7W40 - chains A and B of the 6 polymer chains in the assembly; structure by electron microscopy, 3.00 A resolution.

# Chain A
Name: Maltodextrin-binding protein, Gastrin-releasing peptide receptor
From: Escherichia coli
UniProtKB: chimeric construct of A0A6D0N546, P30550: residues -342 to 23 from A0A6D0N546 (A0A6D0N546_ECOLX) positions 27-392 (UniProt number = residue number + 369); residues 24-341 from P30550 positions 24-341 (same numbers)
Chain sequence (897 residues; numbered -383 to 513; the number before each row is that of its first residue; numbers below 1 keep their minus sign (Met-383 is residue -383)):
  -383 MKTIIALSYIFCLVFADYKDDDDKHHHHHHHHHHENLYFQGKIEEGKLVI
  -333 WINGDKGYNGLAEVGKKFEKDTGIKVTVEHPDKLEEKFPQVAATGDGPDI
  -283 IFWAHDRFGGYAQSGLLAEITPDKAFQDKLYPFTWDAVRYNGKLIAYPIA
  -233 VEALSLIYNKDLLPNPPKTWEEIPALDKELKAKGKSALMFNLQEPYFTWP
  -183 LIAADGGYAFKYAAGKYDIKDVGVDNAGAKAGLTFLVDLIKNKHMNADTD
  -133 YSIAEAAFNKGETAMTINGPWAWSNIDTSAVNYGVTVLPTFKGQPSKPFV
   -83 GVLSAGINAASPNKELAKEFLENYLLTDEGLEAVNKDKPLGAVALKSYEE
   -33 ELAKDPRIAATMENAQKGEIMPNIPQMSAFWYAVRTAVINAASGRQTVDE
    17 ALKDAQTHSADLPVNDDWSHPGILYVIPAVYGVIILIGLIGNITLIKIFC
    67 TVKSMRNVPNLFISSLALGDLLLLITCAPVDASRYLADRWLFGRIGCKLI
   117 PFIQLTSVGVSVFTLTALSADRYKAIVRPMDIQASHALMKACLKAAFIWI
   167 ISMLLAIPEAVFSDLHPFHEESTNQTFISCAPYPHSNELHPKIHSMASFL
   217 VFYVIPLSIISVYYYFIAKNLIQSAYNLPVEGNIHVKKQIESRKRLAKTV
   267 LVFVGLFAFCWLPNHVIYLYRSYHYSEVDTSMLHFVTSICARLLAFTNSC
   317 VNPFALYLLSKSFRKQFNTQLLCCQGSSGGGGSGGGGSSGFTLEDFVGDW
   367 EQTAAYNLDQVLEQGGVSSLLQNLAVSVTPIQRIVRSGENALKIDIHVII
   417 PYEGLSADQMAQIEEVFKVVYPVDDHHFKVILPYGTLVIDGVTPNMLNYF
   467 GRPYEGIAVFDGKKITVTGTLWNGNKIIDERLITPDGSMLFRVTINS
Disordered / not traced: -383 to 36, 338-513
Differences from the reference sequence: initiating methionine (-383); expression tag (-382 to -343, 342-513); engineered mutation Ala-171 (Glu198 in A0A6D0N546), Ala-170 (Asn199 in A0A6D0N546), Ala-104 (Lys265 in A0A6D0N546), Ala157 (Ile in P30550)
Disulfides: Cys113-Cys196
UniProt features mapped onto this chain:
  - lipidation: Cys339 (S-palmitoyl cysteine)
What the authors report for this chain:
  - mutagenesis - C93A (12-fold), Q120A (25-fold), E175A (10-fold), W277A, N280A, H281A, Y284A, R287A (51-fold), R308A (66-fold): decreased signaling

# Chain B
Name: Guanine nucleotide-binding protein G(q) subunit alpha
From: Homo sapiens
UniProtKB: P50148 (GNAQ_HUMAN); numbering as in UniProt (aligned over 36-359)
Chain sequence (353 residues; each row starts with the number of its first residue):
     7 MGCTLSAEDKAAVERSKMIDRNLREDGEKARRELKLLLLGTGESGKSTFI
    57 KQMRIIHGSGYSDEDKRGFTKLVYQNIFTAMQAMIRAMDTLKIPYKYEHN
   107 KAHAQLVREVDVEKVSAFENPYVDAIKSLWNDPGIQECYDRRREYQLSDS
   157 TKYYLNDLDRVADPAYLPTQQDVLRVQVPTTGIIEYPFDLQSVIFRMVDV
   207 GGLRSERRKWIHCFENVTSIMFLVALSEYDQVLVESDNENRMEESKALFR
   257 TIITYPWFQNSSVILFLNKKDLLEEKIMYSHLVDYFPEYDGPQRDAQAAR
   307 EFILKMFVDLNPDSDKIIYSHFTCATDTENIRFVFAAVKDTILQLNLKEY
   357 NLV
Disordered / not traced: 7-8, 89-145, 163-173
Differences from the reference sequence: initiating methionine (7); expression tag (8-35); engineered mutation Gln183 (Arg in P50148), Leu209 (Gln in P50148)
What the authors report for this chain:
  - mutagenesis - R183Q: decreased signaling

# Interface between chain A and chain B
Contacting residue pairs - 45 pairs, chain A then chain B:
  Pro75(A) with Glu355(B); Tyr356(B), hydrophobic
  Asn76(A) with Asn357(B)
  Asp137(A) with Tyr356(B), hydrogen bond
  Arg138(A) with Tyr356(B)
  Ala141(A) with Asn352(B), hydrogen bond (backbone-side chain); Tyr356(B), hydrophobic
  Ile142(A) with Leu349(B); Leu353(B), hydrophobic; Leu358(B), hydrophobic
  Pro145(A) with Ile348(B); Asn352(B)
  Met146(A) with Ser198(B)
  Ser151(A) with Glu34(B)
  Ser240(A) with Leu349(B)
  Leu244(A) with Asp346(B)
  Pro245(A) with Tyr325(B); Ser326(B); Phe339(B); Ala342(B)
  Val246(A) with Ile323(B), hydrophobic
  Glu247(A) with Leu310(B); Ser326(B); His327(B), salt bridge; Phe328(B)
  His251(A) with Leu310(B); Lys311(B); Val314(B)
  Val252(A) with Ile323(B), hydrophobic
  Lys254(A) with Ser320(B)
  Gln255(A) with Ser320(B); Asp321(B), hydrogen bond (side chain-backbone); Ile323(B)
  Arg259(A) with Asp346(B), salt bridge; Leu349(B); Gln350(B), hydrogen bond
  Leu262(A) with Leu358(B); Val359(B), hydrophobic
  Leu322(A) with Asn357(B); Leu358(B), hydrophobic
  Leu325(A) with Leu358(B); Val359(B)
  Ser326(A) with Asn357(B); Val359(B)
  Phe329(A) with Asn357(B)
Also at the interface, not in a pair above, chain A (29 interface residues in all): Met71, Asn73, Asp147, Leu237, Lys327
Also at the interface, not in a pair above, chain B (29 interface residues in all): Arg38, Ile324, Ala343, Lys345

# In short
The chain A/chain B interface involves 29 residues from each chain; the contacts include 4 hydrogen bonds and
2 salt bridges. Polar pairs include Glu247(A)-His327(B), Arg259(A)-Asp346(B) and Asp137(A)-Tyr356(B). The
paper reports that C93A, Q120A and E175A of chain A, among others, reduce signaling; R183Q of chain B reduces
signaling; 10 substitutions were tested in all.
Chain A is Maltodextrin-binding protein, Gastrin-releasing peptide receptor (Escherichia coli) and chain B is
Guanine nucleotide-binding protein G(q) subunit alpha (Homo sapiens); the structure, Cryo-EM Structure of
Human Gastrin Releasing Peptide Receptor in complex with the agonist Bombesin (6-14) [D-Phe6 ..., was
determined by electron microscopy (same publication as 7W3Z and 7W41).
